8FW5 - chains F and H of the 9 polymer chains in the assembly; structure by electron microscopy, 3.08 A resolution.

Chain F:
Name: Schizosaccharomyces pombe LAM1, Human LAMTOR1 ortholog
Organism: Escherichia coli
Amino-acid sequence (377 residues; each row starts with the number of its first residue; numbers below 1 keep their minus sign (Met-223 is residue -223)):
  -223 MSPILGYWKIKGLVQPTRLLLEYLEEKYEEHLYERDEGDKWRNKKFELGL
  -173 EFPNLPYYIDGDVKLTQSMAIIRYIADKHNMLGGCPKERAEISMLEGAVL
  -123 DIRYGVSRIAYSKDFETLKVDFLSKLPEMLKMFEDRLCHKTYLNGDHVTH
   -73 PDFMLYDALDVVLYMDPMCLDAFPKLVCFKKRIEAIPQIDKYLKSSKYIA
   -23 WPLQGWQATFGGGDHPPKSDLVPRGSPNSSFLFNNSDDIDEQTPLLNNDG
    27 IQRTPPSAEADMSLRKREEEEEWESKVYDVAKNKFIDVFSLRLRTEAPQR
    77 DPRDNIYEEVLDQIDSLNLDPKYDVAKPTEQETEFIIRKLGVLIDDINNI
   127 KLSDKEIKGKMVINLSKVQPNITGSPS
Unresolved in the structure: -223 to 40, 131-153

Chain H:
Name: Schizosaccharomyces pombe LAM3, Human LAMTOR3 ortholog
Organism: Escherichia coli
Amino-acid sequence (117 residues; numbered 1 to 117; the number before each row is that of its first residue):
     1 MSVSQQLSELASKEKTVLYVADQNLEEVLCFPESTDRTTLVQLTDACLHA
    51 NELAKHLEFGKPLSITNQYSRGSCVLQIAKEKKDGSGMVVSTTIAAHNAL
   101 RGALKCSNALDQVISQL

Chain F / chain H interface:
Contacting residue pairs (39; chain F residue first):
  Phe61(F) with His56(H)
  Ile62(F) with Leu53(H), hydrophobic; His56(H)
  Ser66(F) with His49(H), hydrogen bond (backbone-side chain)
  Leu67(F) with Glu52(H); Leu53(H), hydrophobic
  Arg68(F) with Asp45(H); His49(H), hydrogen bond (backbone-side chain)
  Leu69(F) with Asp45(H)
  Arg70(F) with Gln23(H), hydrogen bond (side chain-backbone); Leu25(H); Asp45(H), salt bridge; Leu48(H)
  Thr71(F) with Val41(H); Gln42(H), hydrogen bond; Asp45(H)
  Arg76(F) with Asn24(H)
  Asp77(F) with Glu26(H)
  Asp80(F) with Glu26(H)
  Asn81(F) with Glu26(H)
  Tyr83(F) with Glu26(H), hydrogen bond
  Glu84(F) with Val3(H)
  Glu85(F) with Val3(H)
  Leu87(F) with Leu117(H)
  Asp88(F) with Ser2(H); Val3(H); Gln6(H); Ile114(H)
  Gln89(F) with Met1(H); Ser2(H), hydrogen bond (backbone-side chain)
  Ile90(F) with Ser2(H)
  Asp91(F) with Leu117(H)
  Leu93(F) with Val113(H), hydrophobic
  Asn94(F) with Ser2(H), hydrogen bond; Gln5(H); Leu110(H)
  Leu95(F) with Leu110(H)
  Asp96(F) with Glu9(H)
  Pro97(F) with Cys106(H)
Other interface residues (no listed pair), chain F (26 interface residues in all): Lys60
Other interface residues (no listed pair), chain H (25 interface residues in all): Glu27, Val28

In short:
26 residues of chain F and 25 residues of chain H are in contact, with 7 hydrogen bonds and 1 salt bridge.
Among the polar pairs are Arg70(F)-Asp45(H), Ser66(F)-His49(H) and Arg68(F)-His49(H).
Chain F is Schizosaccharomyces pombe LAM1, Human LAMTOR1 ortholog and chain H is Schizosaccharomyces pombe
LAM3, Human LAMTOR3 ortholog, both from Escherichia coli; the structure, Chimeric HsGATOR1-SpGtr-SpLam
complex, was determined by electron microscopy.
